Entry 8ILA (X-ray diffraction, 2.79 A resolution); this record covers chains A and B of the 4 polymer chains in the assembly.

# Chain A (and B)
Protein: Glycosyltransferase
Source organism: Streptomyces lincolnensis
Notes: chain B of this document is another copy of the same molecule, construct and numbering; everything in this record applies to it too
UniProtKB: A9Y8T1 (A9Y8T1_STRLN); residue numbers follow UniProt; this construct covers 1-436
Chain sequence (457 residues; row label = number of the first residue in the row; numbers below 1 keep their minus sign (Met-20 is residue -20)):
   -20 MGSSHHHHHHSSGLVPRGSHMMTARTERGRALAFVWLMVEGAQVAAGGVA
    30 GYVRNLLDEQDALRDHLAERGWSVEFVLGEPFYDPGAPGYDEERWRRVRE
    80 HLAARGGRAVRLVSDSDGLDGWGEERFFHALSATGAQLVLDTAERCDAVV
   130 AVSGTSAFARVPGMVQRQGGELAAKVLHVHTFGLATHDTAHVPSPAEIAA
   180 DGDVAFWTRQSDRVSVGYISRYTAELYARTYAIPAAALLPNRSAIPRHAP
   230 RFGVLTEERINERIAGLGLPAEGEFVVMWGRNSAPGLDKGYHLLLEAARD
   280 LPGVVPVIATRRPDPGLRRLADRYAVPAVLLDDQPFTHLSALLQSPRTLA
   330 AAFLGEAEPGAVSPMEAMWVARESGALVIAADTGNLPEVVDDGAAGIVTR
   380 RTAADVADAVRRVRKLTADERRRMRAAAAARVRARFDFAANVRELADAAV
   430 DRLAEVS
Unresolved in the structure: -20 to 7
Construct notes: initiating methionine (-20); expression tag (-19 to 0)
Residues lining bound ligands:
  - GDP (guanosine-5'-diphosphate): Ala25, Gly26, Gly27, Trp258, Gly259, Arg260, Lys268, Ala288, Thr289, Arg290, Asp312, Gln313, Pro314, Phe315, Leu318, Glu337, Gly339, Ala340, Val341, Ser342, Glu345
  - substrates (Q3L; (2S)-3-[2-[(2S,3R,4S,5R,6R)-6-[(1R,2R)-1-azanyl-2-oxidanyl-propyl]-3,4,5-tris(oxidanyl)oxan-2-yl]sulfanyl-1H-imidazol-5-yl]-2-(trimethyl-$l4-azanyl)propanoic acid): Gly27, Val28, Tyr31, Trp101, Thr134, Phe161, Glu176, Ile198, Ser222, Arg260, Gly265, Leu266, Glu337, Pro338, Gly339, Ala340, Val341

# Chain A / chain B interface
Contacting residue pairs - 10 pairs, chain A then chain B:
  Glu103(A) - Glu103(B)
  Glu103(A) - Arg105(B)  salt bridge
  Glu104(A) - Arg105(B)  salt bridge
  Arg105(A) - Glu103(B)  salt bridge
  Arg105(A) - Glu104(B)  salt bridge
  Arg105(A) - Ser173(B)  hydrogen bond
  Arg105(A) - Pro174(B)
  Arg105(A) - Ala175(B)
  Ser173(A) - Arg105(B)
  Pro174(A) - Arg105(B)
Other interface residues (no listed pair), chain A (6 interface residues in all): Asp94
Other interface residues (no listed pair), chain B (7 interface residues in all): Asp94

# Summary
The interface between chain A and chain B involves 6 residues on one side and 7 on the other; the contacts
include 1 hydrogen bond and 4 salt bridges. Polar pairs include Glu103(A)-Arg105(B), Glu104(A)-Arg105(B) and
Arg105(A)-Ser173(B). Ligands of chain A: GDP and substrates.
Both chains are Glycosyltransferase (Streptomyces lincolnensis). Entry 8ILA (Crystal structure of LmbT from
Streptomyces lincolnensis NRRL ISP-5355 in complex with substrates) was determined by X-ray diffraction,
deposited together with 8IL0.
